Entry 5UAL (X-ray diffraction, 3.89 A resolution); this record covers chains B and C of the 6 polymer chains in the assembly.

[Chain B]
Molecule: DNA-directed RNA polymerase subunit alpha
From: Escherichia coli (strain K12)
Notes: EC 2.7.7.6
UniProtKB: P0A7Z4 (RPOA_ECOLI); residue numbers follow UniProt; this construct covers 1-329
Sequence (329 residues; row label = number of the first residue in the row):
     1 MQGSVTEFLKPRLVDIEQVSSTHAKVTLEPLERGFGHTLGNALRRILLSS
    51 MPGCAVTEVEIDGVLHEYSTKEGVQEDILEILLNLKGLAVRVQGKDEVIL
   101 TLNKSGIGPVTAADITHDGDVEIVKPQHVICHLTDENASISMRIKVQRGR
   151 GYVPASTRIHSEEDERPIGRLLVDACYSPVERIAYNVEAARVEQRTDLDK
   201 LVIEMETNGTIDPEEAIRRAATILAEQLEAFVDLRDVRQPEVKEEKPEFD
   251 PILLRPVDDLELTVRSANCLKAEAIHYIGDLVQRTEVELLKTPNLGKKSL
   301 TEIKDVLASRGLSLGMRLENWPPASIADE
Unresolved in the structure: 1-5, 159-171, 233-329
Curated features (UniProtKB/Swiss-Prot):
  - region: Glu162 to Glu165 (Required for interaction with Crp at class II promoters)
  - modified residue: Arg265 (ADP-ribosylarginine), Lys297 (N6-acetyllysine), Lys298 (N6-acetyllysine)
  - mutagenesis: Arg45 (R45C: In rpoA112; temperature-sensitive, blocks RNA polymerase assembly), Glu162 to Glu165 (5-fold decrease in CRP-class II promoter-dependent transcription), Glu165 (E165K: 5-fold decrease in CRP-class II promoter-dependent transcription), Arg191 (R191C: In rpoA101; temperature-sensitive)

[Chain C]
Molecule: DNA-directed RNA polymerase subunit beta
From: Escherichia coli (strain K12)
Notes: EC 2.7.7.6
UniProtKB: P0A8V2 (RPOB_ECOLI); residue numbers follow UniProt; this construct covers 1-1342
Sequence (1342 residues; row label = number of the first residue in the row):
     1 MVYSYTEKKRIRKDFGKRPQVLDVPYLLSIQLDSFQKFIEQDPEGQYGLE
    51 AAFRSVFPIQSYSGNSELQYVSYRLGEPVFDVQECQIRGVTYSAPLRVKL
   101 RLVIYEREAPEGTVKDIKEQEVYMGEIPLMTDNGTFVINGTERVIVSQLH
   151 RSPGVFFDSDKGKTHSSGKVLYNARIIPYRGSWLDFEFDPKDNLFVRIDR
   201 RRKLPATIILRALNYTTEQILDLFFEKVIFEIRDNKLQMELVPERLRGET
   251 ASFDIEANGKVYVEKGRRITARHIRQLEKDDVKLIEVPVEYIAGKVVAKD
   301 YIDESTGELICAANMELSLDLLAKLSQSGHKRIETLFTNDLDHGPYISET
   351 LRVDPTNDRLSALVEIYRMMRPGEPPTREAAESLFENLFFSEDRYDLSAV
   401 GRMKFNRSLLREEIEGSGILSKDDIIDVMKKLIDIRNGKGEVDDIDHLGN
   451 RRIRSVGEMAENQFRVGLVRVERAVKERLSLGDLDTLMPQDMINAKPISA
   501 AVKEFFGSSQLSQFMDQNNPLSEITHKRRILALGPGGLTRERAGFEVRDV
   551 HPTHYGRVCPIETPEGPNIGLINSLSVYAQTNEYGFLETPYRKVTDGVVT
   601 DEIHYLSAIEEGNYVIAQANSNLDEEGHFVEDLVTCRSKGESSLFSRDQV
   651 DYMDVSTQQVVSVGASLIPFLEHDDANRALMGANMQRQAVPTLRADKPLV
   701 GTGMERAVAVDSGVTAVAKRGGVVQYVDASRIVIKVNEDEMYPGEAGIDI
   751 YNLTKYTRSNQNTCINQMPCVSLGEPVERGDVLADGPSTDLGELALGQNM
   801 RVAFMPWNGYNFEDSILVSERVVQEDRFTTIHIQELACVSRDTKLGPEEI
   851 TADIPNVGEAALSKLDESGIVYIGAEVTGGDILVGKVTPKGETQLTPEEK
   901 LLRAIFGEKASDVKDSSLRVPNGVSGTVIDVQVFTRDGVEKDKRALEIEE
   951 MQLKQAKKDLSEELQILEAGLFSRIRAVLVAGGVEAEKLDKLPRDRWLEL
  1001 GLTDEEKQNQLEQLAEQYDELKHEFEKKLEAKRRKITQGDDLAPGVLKIV
  1051 KVYLAVKRRIQPGDKMAGRHGNKGVISKINPIEDMPYDENGTPVDIVLNP
  1101 LGVPSRMNIGQILETHLGMAAKGIGDKINAMLKQQQEVAKLREFIQRAYD
  1151 LGADVRQKVDLSTFSDEEVMRLAENLRKGMPIATPVFDGAKEAEIKELLK
  1201 LGDLPTSGQIRLYDGRTGEQFERPVTVGYMYMLKLNHLVDDKMHARSTGS
  1251 YSLVTQQPLGGKAQFGGQRFGEMEVWALEAYGAAYTLQEMLTVKSDDVNG
  1301 RTKMYKNIVDGNHQMEPGMPESFNVLLKEIRSLGINIELEDE
Unresolved in the structure: 533-542
Construct notes: engineered mutation Leu531 (Ser in P0A8V2)
Curated features (UniProtKB/Swiss-Prot):
  - modified residue (N6-acetyllysine): Lys1022, Lys1200
  - mutagenesis: Ile561 (I561S: Resistant to antibiotics salinamide A and B), Ile569 (I569S: Resistant to antibiotics salinamide A and B), Ala665 (A665E: Resistant to antibiotics salinamide A and B), Asp675 (D675A/G: Resistant to antibiotics salinamide A and B), Asn677 (N677H/K: Resistant to antibiotics salinamide A and B), Leu680 (L680M: Resistant to antibiotics salinamide A and B), Glu813 (E813K: Disrupts the enzyme's active center)
Small-molecule neighbours: rifampicin (RFP): Arg143, Ser509, Gln510, Leu511, Ser512, Gln513, Phe514, Met515, Asp516, His526, Arg529, Leu531, Pro564, Ile572, Arg687, Gln761
Reported in the primary citation:
  - conformationally variable residues (order/disorder transition): Gly534 to Glu541
  - mutagenesis - D516V, S531L: decreased binding to rifampicin
  - mutagenesis - H526Y (IC50 >= 2 mM): abolished binding to rifampicin

[Chain B / chain C interface]
Contacting residue pairs (12; chain B residue first):
  Arg33(B) with Glu820(C), salt bridge; Pro1081(C); Glu1083(C)
  Gly34(B) with Glu1083(C)
  His37(B) with Asp1084(C); Arg1216(C)
  Asn41(B) with Arg1216(C), hydrogen bond (side chain-backbone); Thr1217(C), hydrogen bond (side chain-backbone)
  Arg44(B) with Thr1217(C); Glu1219(C), salt bridge
  Arg45(B) with Thr1217(C), hydrogen bond (side chain-backbone)
  Tyr185(B) with Thr1217(C)

[In short]
The chain B/chain C interface involves 7 residues from each chain, with 3 hydrogen bonds and 2 salt bridges.
Among the polar pairs are Arg33(B)-Glu820(C), Arg44(B)-Glu1219(C) and Asn41(B)-Arg1216(C). Chain C binds
rifampicin. The paper reports that D516V and S531L of chain C reduce binding to rifampicin; conformational
variability at Gly534(C).
Here chain B is DNA-directed RNA polymerase subunit alpha and chain C is DNA-directed RNA polymerase subunit
beta, both from Escherichia coli (strain K12). Entry 5UAL (Escherichia coli RNA polymerase and Rifampin
complex, RpoB S531L mutant) was determined by X-ray diffraction, deposited together with 5UAG, 5UAC, 5UAH,
5UAJ and 5UAQ.
